PDB entry 6I3M | electron microscopy, 3.93 A resolution | chains K and O of the 16 polymer chains in the assembly

# Chain K
Molecule: Eukaryotic translation initiation factor 2 subunit alpha
Source organism: Saccharomyces cerevisiae S288C
Notes: engineered mutation(s): serine 52 to SEP
Reference sequence: P20459 (IF2A_YEAST); residue numbers follow UniProt; this construct covers 1-304
Chain sequence (304 residues; numbered 1 to 304; the number before each row is that of its first residue):
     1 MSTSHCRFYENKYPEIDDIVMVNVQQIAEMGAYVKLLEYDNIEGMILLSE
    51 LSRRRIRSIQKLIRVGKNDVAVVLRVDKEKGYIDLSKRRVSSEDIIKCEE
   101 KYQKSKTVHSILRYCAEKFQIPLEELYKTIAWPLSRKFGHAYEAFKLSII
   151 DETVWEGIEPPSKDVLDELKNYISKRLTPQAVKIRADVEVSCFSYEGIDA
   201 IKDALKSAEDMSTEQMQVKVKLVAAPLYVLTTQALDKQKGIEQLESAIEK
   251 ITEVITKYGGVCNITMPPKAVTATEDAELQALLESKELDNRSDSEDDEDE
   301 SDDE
Unresolved in the structure: 1-2, 175-181, 211-217, 266-304
Modified / non-standard residues: Ser-52 (phosphoserine; SEP)
UniProt features mapped onto this chain:
  - modified residue (Phosphoserine): Ser-52, Ser-292, Ser-294
  - mutagenesis: Ser-52 (S52A: Inhibits derepression of GCN4 expression in amino acid, purine, and glucose-starved cells; S52D: Weakly impairs derepression of GCN4 expression in amino acid-starved cells), Arg-64 (R64A: Alters the binding mode to the eIF2B complex; when associated with A-87), Lys-87 (K87A: Alters the binding mode to the eIF2B complex; when associated with A-64), Leu-205 (L205E: Abolishes binding to the eIF2 complex alpha subunit GCD11), Val-220 (V220E: Abolishes binding to the eIF2 complex alpha subunit GCD11. Does not affect its interaction with CDC123)
Reported in the primary citation:
  - post-translational modification sites: Ser-52
  - conformationally variable residues (order/disorder transition): Ser-58 to Arg-64
  - contacts within the chain: Ser-52/Arg-54, Ser-52/Arg-64
  - mutagenesis - I63N: increased growth in response to eIF2BdeltaL381Q mutant strain

# Chain O
Molecule: Eukaryotic translation initiation factor 2 subunit gamma
Source organism: Saccharomyces cerevisiae S288C
Reference sequence: P32481 (IF2G_YEAST); numbering as in UniProt (aligned over 1-527)
Chain sequence (527 residues; numbered 1 to 527; the number before each row is that of its first residue):
     1 MSDLQDQEPSIIINGNLEPVGEPDIVEETEVVAQETQETQDADKPKKKVA
    51 FTGLEEDGETEEEKRKREFEEGGGLPEQPLNPDFSKLNPLSAEIINRQAT
   101 INIGTIGHVAHGKSTVVRAISGVQTVRFKDELERNITIKLGYANAKIYKC
   151 QEPTCPEPDCYRSFKSDKEISPKCQRPGCPGRYKLVRHVSFVDCPGHDIL
   201 MSTMLSGAAVMDAALLLIAGNESCPQPQTSEHLAAIEIMKLKHVIILQNK
   251 VDLMREESALEHQKSILKFIRGTIADGAPIVPISAQLKYNIDAVNEFIVK
   301 TIPVPPRDFMISPRLIVIRSFDVNKPGAEIEDLKGGVAGGSILNGVFKLG
   351 DEIEIRPGIVTKDDKGKIQCKPIFSNIVSLFAEQNDLKFAVPGGLIGVGT
   401 KVDPTLCRADRLVGQVVGAKGHLPNIYTDIEINYFLLRRLLGVKTDGQKQ
   451 AKVRKLEPNEVLMVNIGSTATGARVVAVKADMARLQLTSPACTEINEKIA
   501 LSRRIEKHWRLIGWATIKKGTTLEPIA
Unresolved in the structure: 1-97, 153-168, 362-367, 445-448, 520-527
UniProt features mapped onto this chain:
  - region: Gly-107 to Ser-114 (G1), Asn-135 to Lys-139 (G2), Asp-193 to Gly-196 (G3), Asn-249 to Asp-252 (G4), Ser-284 to Gln-286 (G5), Ala-515 to Ala-527 (Interacts with CDC123)
  - binding site (GTP): Ala-110 to Thr-115, Asn-249 to Asp-252, Ser-284 to Gln-286
  - modified residue: Thr-60 (Phosphothreonine), Ser-258 (Phosphoserine)
  - mutagenesis: Asn-135 (N135K: In SUI4; defective in ternary complex formation, correlating with a higher rate of dissociation from charged initiator-tRNA in the absence of GTP hydrolysis), Tyr-142 (Y142H: Reduces the affinity of eIF-2 for Met-tRNAi(Met) without affecting the k(off) value for guanine nucleotides), Thr-203 (T203A: Impairs eIF2 complex function. Reduces cell population growth; T203I/K: No effect on cell population growth), Ile-218 (I218A: No effect on cell population growth; I218L: Impairs eIF2 complex function. Strongly reduces cell population growth), Lys-250 (K250R: Increases the off-rate for GDP, without altering the apparent dissociation constant for Met-tRNAi(Met). Mimicks the function of the guanine nucleotide exchange factor eIF-2B), Val-281 (V281K: Impairs eIF2 complex formation by impairing binding to SUI3 but not SUI2. Reduces cell population growth; V281R: Abolishes binding to SUI3 but not to SUI2 or CDC123 ...), Ile-318 (I318L: Mildly impairs eIF2 complex function. No effect on cell population growth; I318M: Impairs binding to methionyl-initiator methionine tRNA and impairs eIF2 complex function ...), Lys-325 to Glu-331 (Disrupts binding to CDC123 and SUI2. Does not affect interaction with SUI3), Asp-403 (D403R: Abolishes binding to SUI2 but not to SUI3 or CDC123. Abolishes interactions with the eIF2B complex subunits GCD6 and GCD7. Decreases cell population growth), Pro-490 (P490S: Mildly impairs eIF2 complex function), Arg-504 (R504A: Disrupts binding to CDC123), Trp-509 (W509A: Disrupts binding to CDC123), 1 further mutagenesis entry in UniProt

# Interface between chain K and chain O
Pairs across the interface (36):
  Val-190(K) / Thr-405(O)
  Cys-192(K) / Asp-403(O)
  Cys-192(K) / Thr-405(O)  hydrogen bond (backbone-side chain)
  Cys-192(K) / Leu-406(O)
  Phe-193(K) / Ile-359(O)  hydrophobic
  Phe-193(K) / Leu-406(O)  hydrophobic
  Phe-193(K) / Arg-411(O)
  Ser-194(K) / Val-402(O)
  Ser-194(K) / Asp-403(O)  hydrogen bond
  Tyr-195(K) / Ile-373(O)  hydrophobic
  Tyr-195(K) / Phe-374(O)
  Tyr-195(K) / Lys-401(O)
  Gly-197(K) / Asp-403(O)
  Ile-198(K) / Leu-333(O)
  Ile-198(K) / Gly-335(O)
  Ile-198(K) / Lys-401(O)
  Ile-198(K) / Val-402(O)
  Ile-198(K) / Pro-404(O)
  Ile-201(K) / Ile-330(O)  hydrophobic
  Ile-201(K) / Leu-333(O)  hydrophobic
  Lys-202(K) / Ile-330(O)
  Lys-202(K) / Leu-333(O)
  Leu-205(K) / Ile-330(O)  hydrophobic
  Leu-205(K) / Glu-331(O)
  Lys-206(K) / Glu-331(O)
  Glu-209(K) / Glu-329(O)
  Leu-222(K) / Lys-325(O)
  Leu-222(K) / Gly-327(O)  hydrogen bond (backbone-backbone)
  Leu-222(K) / Ala-328(O)
  Val-223(K) / Pro-326(O)
  Ala-225(K) / Asn-324(O)
  Ala-225(K) / Pro-404(O)
  Ala-225(K) / Thr-405(O)
  Pro-226(K) / Thr-405(O)
  Pro-226(K) / Arg-408(O)
  Tyr-228(K) / Ile-330(O)  hydrophobic
Interface residues without a listed pair, chain K (21 interface residues in all): Ser-191, Asp-210, Val-220, Ala-224
Interface residues without a listed pair, chain O (23 interface residues in all): Asp-322, Lys-334

# Overview
The interface between chain K and chain O involves 21 residues on one side and 23 on the other; the contacts
include 3 hydrogen bonds. Among the polar pairs are Cys-192(K)/Thr-405(O), Ser-194(K)/Asp-403(O) and
Leu-222(K)/Gly-327(O). From the paper: I63N of chain K increases growth in response to eIF2BdeltaL381Q mutant
strain; a modification site at Ser-52(K).
Here chain K is Eukaryotic translation initiation factor 2 subunit alpha and chain O is Eukaryotic translation
initiation factor 2 subunit gamma, both from Saccharomyces cerevisiae S288C. Entry 6I3M (eIF2B:eIF2 complex,
phosphorylated on eIF2 alpha serine 52) was determined by electron microscopy together with 6I7T from the same
study.
